PDB entry 8FIX | electron microscopy, 3.90 A resolution | chains T and C of the 8 polymer chains in the assembly

[Chain T]
Molecule: Template DNA
Sequence (23 nucleotides; each row starts with the number of its first residue):
     1 GGGTTATGCGTTGAATTGTCCGG

[Chain C]
Molecule: DNA-directed RNA polymerase subunit beta
Organism: Escherichia coli K-12
Notes: EC 2.7.7.6
Reference sequence: P0A8V2 (RPOB_ECOLI); residue numbers follow UniProt; this construct covers 1-1342
Sequence (1342 residues; each row starts with the number of its first residue):
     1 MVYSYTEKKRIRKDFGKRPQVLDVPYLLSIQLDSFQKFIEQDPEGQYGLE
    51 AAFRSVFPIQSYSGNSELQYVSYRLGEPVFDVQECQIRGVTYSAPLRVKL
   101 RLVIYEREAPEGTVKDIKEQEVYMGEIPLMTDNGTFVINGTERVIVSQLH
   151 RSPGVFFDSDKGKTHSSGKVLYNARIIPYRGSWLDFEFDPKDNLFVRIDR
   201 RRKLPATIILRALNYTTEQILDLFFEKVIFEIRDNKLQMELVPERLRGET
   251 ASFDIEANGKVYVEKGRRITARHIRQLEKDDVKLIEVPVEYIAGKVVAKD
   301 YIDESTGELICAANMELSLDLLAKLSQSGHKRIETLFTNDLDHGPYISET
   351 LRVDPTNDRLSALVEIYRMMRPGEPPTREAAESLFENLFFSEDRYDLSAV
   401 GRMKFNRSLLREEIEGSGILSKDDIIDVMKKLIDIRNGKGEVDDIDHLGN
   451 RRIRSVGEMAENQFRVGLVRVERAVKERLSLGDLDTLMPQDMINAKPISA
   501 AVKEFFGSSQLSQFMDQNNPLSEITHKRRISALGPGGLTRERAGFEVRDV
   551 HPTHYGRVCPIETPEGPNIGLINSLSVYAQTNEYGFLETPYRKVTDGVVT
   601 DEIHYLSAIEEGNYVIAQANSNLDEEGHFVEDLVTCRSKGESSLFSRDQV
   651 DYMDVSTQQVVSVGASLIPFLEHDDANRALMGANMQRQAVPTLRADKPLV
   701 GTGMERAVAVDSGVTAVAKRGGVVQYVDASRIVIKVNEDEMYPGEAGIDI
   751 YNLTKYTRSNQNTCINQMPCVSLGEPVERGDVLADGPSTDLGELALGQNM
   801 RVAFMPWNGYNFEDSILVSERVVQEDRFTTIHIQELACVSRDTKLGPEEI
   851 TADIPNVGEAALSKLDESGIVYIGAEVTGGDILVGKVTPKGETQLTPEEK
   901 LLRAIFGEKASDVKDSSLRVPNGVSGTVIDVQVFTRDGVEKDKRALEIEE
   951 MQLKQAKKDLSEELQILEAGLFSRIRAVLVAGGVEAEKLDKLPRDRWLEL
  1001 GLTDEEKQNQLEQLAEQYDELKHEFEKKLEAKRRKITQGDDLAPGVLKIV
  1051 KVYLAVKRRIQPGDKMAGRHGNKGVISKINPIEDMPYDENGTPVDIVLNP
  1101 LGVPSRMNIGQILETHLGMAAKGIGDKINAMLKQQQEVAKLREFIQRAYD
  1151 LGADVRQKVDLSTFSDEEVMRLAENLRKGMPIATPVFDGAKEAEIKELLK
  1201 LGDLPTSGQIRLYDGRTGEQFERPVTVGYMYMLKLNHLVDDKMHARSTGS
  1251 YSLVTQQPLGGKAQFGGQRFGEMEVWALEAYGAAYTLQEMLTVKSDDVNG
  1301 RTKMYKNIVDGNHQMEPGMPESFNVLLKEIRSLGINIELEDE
Not modelled in the structure: 1, 891-912
Curated features (UniProtKB/Swiss-Prot):
  - modified residue (N6-acetyllysine): Lys1022, Lys1200
  - mutagenesis: Ile561 (I561S: Resistant to antibiotics salinamide A and B), Ile569 (I569S: Resistant to antibiotics salinamide A and B), Ala665 (A665E: Resistant to antibiotics salinamide A and B), Asp675 (D675A/G: Resistant to antibiotics salinamide A and B), Asn677 (N677H/K: Resistant to antibiotics salinamide A and B), Leu680 (L680M: Resistant to antibiotics salinamide A and B), Glu813 (E813K: Disrupts the enzyme's active center)

[Chain T / chain C interface]
Contacting residue pairs - 16 pairs, chain T then chain C:
  DT7(T) with His165(C), salt bridge to the phosphate; Lys203(C), salt bridge to the phosphate
  DA15(T) with Met1273(C), sugar contact
  DT16(T) with Arg1269(C), salt bridge to the phosphate; Gly1271(C), phosphate contact
  DT17(T) with Gly1267(C), phosphate contact; Gln1268(C), phosphate contact; Arg1269(C), hydrogen bond to the phosphate
  DG18(T) with Asp1241(C), phosphate contact; Gly1261(C), phosphate contact; Lys1262(C), hydrogen bond to the phosphate
  DT19(T) with Asp1241(C), phosphate contact
  DC20(T) with Phe514(C), phosphate contact
  DC21(T) with Phe514(C), phosphate contact
  DG22(T) with Ser508(C), hydrogen bond to the phosphate
  DG23(T) with Ser508(C), hydrogen bond to the phosphate
Also at the interface, not in a pair above, chain C (16 interface residues in all): Asn139, Thr141, Arg143, Glu1272

[Overview]
10 residues of chain T and 16 residues of chain C are in contact; the contacts include 4 hydrogen bonds and 3
salt bridges. Among the polar pairs are DT17(T)-Arg1269(C), DG18(T)-Lys1262(C) and DG22(T)-Ser508(C). UniProt
lists 7 mutagenesis sites on chain C.
Chain T is Template DNA and chain C is DNA-directed RNA polymerase subunit beta (Escherichia coli K-12); the
structure, Cryo-EM structure of E. coli RNA polymerase backtracked elongation complex harboring a terminal
mismatch, was determined by electron microscopy (same publication as 8FIY).
